Entry 9FGY (electron microscopy, 3.16 A resolution); this record covers chains C and D.

== Chain C ==
Protein: anti-Lysozyme Gluebody
Source organism: Lama glama
Amino-acid sequence (128 residues; numbered 0 to 127; the number before each row is that of its first residue; numbering starts at 0):
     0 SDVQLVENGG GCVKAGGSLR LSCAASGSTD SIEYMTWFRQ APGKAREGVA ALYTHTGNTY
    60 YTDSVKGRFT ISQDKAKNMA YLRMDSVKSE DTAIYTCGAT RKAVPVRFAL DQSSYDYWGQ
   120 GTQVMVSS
Unresolved in the structure: 0, 127
Disulfides: Cys-22/Cys-96

== Chain D ==
Protein: Lysozyme C
Source organism: Gallus gallus
Notes: EC 3.2.1.17
UniProt: P00698 (LYSC_CHICK); residues 1-129 here correspond to UniProt positions 19-147 (UniProt number = residue number + 18)
Amino-acid sequence (129 residues; each row starts with the number of its first residue):
     1 KVFGRCELAA AMKRHGLDNY RGYSLGNWVC AAKFESNFNT QATNRNTDGS TDYGILQINS
    61 RWWCNDGRTP GSRNLCNIPC SALLSSDITA SVNCAKKIVS DGNGMNAWVA WRNRCKGTDV
   121 QAWIRGCRL
Unresolved in the structure: 1
Swiss-Prot annotation at these positions:
  - active site: Glu-35, Asp-52
  - binding site (substrate): Asp-101
Disulfides: Cys-6/Cys-127, Cys-30/Cys-115, Cys-64/Cys-80, Cys-76/Cys-94

== How chain C and chain D interact ==
Contacting residue pairs - 29 pairs, chain C then chain D:
  Glu-32(C) with Arg-112(D), salt bridge
  Tyr-33(C) with Asn-103(D), hydrogen bond
  Tyr-52(C) with Asn-103(D); Asn-106(D), hydrogen bond (side chain-backbone); Arg-112(D)
  His-54(C) with Arg-112(D); Lys-116(D)
  Thr-55(C) with Asn-103(D), hydrogen bond; Asn-106(D)
  Arg-100(C) with Thr-47(D)
  Lys-101(C) with Asn-46(D); Asn-59(D); Trp-62(D)
  Ala-102(C) with Trp-62(D); Ala-107(D)
  Val-103(C) with Trp-62(D), hydrophobic
  Pro-104(C) with Trp-62(D); Asp-101(D)
  Val-105(C) with Asp-101(D); Asn-103(D)
  Arg-106(C) with Leu-75(D); Asp-101(D), salt bridge
  Phe-107(C) with Arg-73(D); Leu-75(D), hydrophobic
  Asp-110(C) with Arg-73(D), salt bridge
  Ser-112(C) with Arg-73(D)
  Ser-113(C) with Arg-61(D); Arg-73(D)
  Asp-115(C) with Asp-48(D)
Interface residues without a listed pair, chain C (18 interface residues in all): Asn-57
Interface residues without a listed pair, chain D (17 interface residues in all): Asp-52, Trp-63, Gly-102

== Overview ==
Chain C and chain D form an interface of 18 and 17 residues respectively; the contacts include 3 hydrogen
bonds and 3 salt bridges. Among the polar pairs are Glu-32(C)/Arg-112(D), Arg-106(C)/Asp-101(D) and
Asp-110(C)/Arg-73(D).
Chain C is anti-Lysozyme Gluebody (Lama glama) and chain D is Lysozyme C (Gallus gallus); the structure,
Cryo-EM structure of Lysozyme homo-dimer assembled by homo Di-Gluebody - Local refinement, was determined by
electron microscopy (same publication as 8RL5, 8RL7, 8RL9, 8RLA, 8RLB, 8RLC and 3 further entries).
